Entry 4QPO (X-ray diffraction, 2.00 A resolution); this record covers chains A and C of the 4 polymer chains in the assembly.

# Chain A (and C)
Protein: Relaxosome protein TraM
Source organism: Escherichia coli
Notes: chain C of this document is another copy of the same molecule, construct and numbering; everything in this record applies to it too
UniProtKB: P10026 (TRAM1_ECOLI); numbering as in UniProt (aligned over 2-54)
Amino-acid sequence (53 residues; each row starts with the number of its first residue):
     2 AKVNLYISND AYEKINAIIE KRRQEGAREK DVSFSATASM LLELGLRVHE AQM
From the paper describing this entry:
  - specificity-determining residues: Tyr7

# How chain A and chain C interact
Contacting residue pairs (68; chain A residue first):
  Ala2(A) with Leu6(C); Tyr7(C); Ile8(C), hydrogen bond (backbone-backbone); Tyr13(C), hydrophobic
  Lys3(A) with Asn5(C); Leu6(C); Tyr7(C)
  Val4(A) with Val4(C); Asn5(C); Leu6(C), hydrogen bond (backbone-backbone); Ile8(C), hydrophobic; Phe35(C), hydrophobic
  Asn5(A) with Lys3(C); Val4(C); Asn5(C), hydrogen bond; Ser36(C), hydrogen bond (backbone-side chain)
  Leu6(A) with Ala2(C); Lys3(C); Val4(C), hydrogen bond (backbone-backbone); Ser36(C); Ala39(C), hydrophobic; Ser40(C)
  Tyr7(A) with Ala2(C); Lys3(C); Ser40(C), hydrogen bond (backbone-side chain)
  Ile8(A) with Ala2(C), hydrogen bond (backbone-backbone); Val4(C), hydrophobic; Leu43(C), hydrophobic
  Ser9(A) with Glu44(C), hydrogen bond
  Ala12(A) with Glu44(C)
  Lys15(A) with Leu47(C); Glu51(C), salt bridge
  Ile16(A) with Leu47(C), hydrophobic
  Ile19(A) with His50(C); Met54(C), hydrophobic
  Lys22(A) with Met54(C), hydrogen bond (side chain-backbone)
  Ser36(A) with Leu6(C)
  Ala39(A) with Leu6(C); Leu43(C)
  Ser40(A) with Leu6(C)
  Leu42(A) with Leu42(C); Leu43(C), hydrophobic; Gly46(C); Leu47(C), hydrophobic; His50(C)
  Leu43(A) with Ile8(C), hydrophobic; Ala39(C); Leu42(C), hydrophobic; Leu43(C)
  Glu44(A) with Ser9(C), hydrogen bond; Ala12(C)
  Leu45(A) with Gly46(C); Val49(C), hydrophobic
  Gly46(A) with Leu42(C); Leu45(C); Gly46(C)
  Leu47(A) with Ala12(C), hydrophobic; Lys15(C); Ile16(C), hydrophobic; Ile19(C), hydrophobic; Leu42(C), hydrophobic
  Val49(A) with Leu45(C), hydrophobic; Val49(C), hydrophobic
  His50(A) with Ile19(C); Lys22(C); Leu42(C)
  Glu51(A) with Lys15(C)
  Gln53(A) with Leu45(C)
Interface residues without a listed pair, chain A (30 interface residues in all): Tyr13, Phe35, Met41, Met54
Interface residues without a listed pair, chain C (29 interface residues in all): Asn10

# Summary
30 residues of chain A and 29 residues of chain C are in contact; the contacts include 10 hydrogen bonds and 1
salt bridge. Polar pairs include Lys15(A)-Glu51(C), Asn5(A)-Asn5(C) and Asn5(A)-Ser36(C). From the paper: the
specificity determinant Tyr7(A).
Chain A and chain C are both Relaxosome protein TraM (Escherichia coli); the structure, Mechanistic basis of
plasmid-specific DNA binding of the F plasmid regulatory protein, TraM, was determined by X-ray diffraction
(same publication as 4QPQ).
